Entry 3MGP (X-ray diffraction, 2.44 A resolution); this record covers chains H and J of the 10 polymer chains in the assembly.

== Chain H ==
Name: Histone H2B 1.1
From: Xenopus laevis
UniProt: P02281 (H2B11_XENLA); residues -2 to 122 here correspond to UniProt positions 2-126 (UniProt number = residue number + 4)
Sequence (125 residues; row label = number of the first residue in the row; numbers below 1 keep their minus sign (Pro-2 is residue -2)):
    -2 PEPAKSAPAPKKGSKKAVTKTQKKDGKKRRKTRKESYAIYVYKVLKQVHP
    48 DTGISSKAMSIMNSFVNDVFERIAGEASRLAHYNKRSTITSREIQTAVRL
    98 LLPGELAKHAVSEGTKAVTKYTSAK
Unresolved in the structure: -2 to 23
Bound ions: Co2+ site 1 near His79 (its only coordinating residue here); Co2+ site 2 near His106 (its only coordinating residue here)
Swiss-Prot annotation at these positions:
  - modified residue: Lys2 (N6-acetyllysine), Lys9 (N6-acetyllysine), Ser11 (Phosphoserine), Lys12 (N6-acetyllysine), Lys17 (N6-acetyllysine)
  - glycosylation: Ser109 (O-linked (GlcNAc) serine)
  - cross-link: Lys117 (Glycyl lysine isopeptide (Lys-Gly) (interchain with G-Cter in ubiquitin))

== Chain J ==
Molecule: 147-nt DNA strand
Sequence (147 nucleotides; row label = number of the first residue in the row; numbers below 1 keep their minus sign (DA-73 is residue -73)):
   -73 ATCAATATCCACCTGCAGATACTACCAAAAGTGTATTTGGAAACTGCTCC
   -23 ATCAAAAGGCATGTTCAGCTGGATTCCAGCTGAACATGCCTTTTGATGGA
    27 GCAGTTTCCAAATACACTTTTGGTAGTATCTGCAGGTGGATATTGAT
Bound ions: Co2+ site 1 near DG-56 (its only coordinating residue here); Co2+ site 2: DG-35, DG-34; Co2+ site 3 near DG-6 (its only coordinating residue here); Co2+ site 4 near DG-3 (its only coordinating residue here); Co2+ site 5 near DG5 (its only coordinating residue here); Co2+ site 6 near DG24 (its only coordinating residue here); Co2+ site 7 near DG25 (its only coordinating residue here); Co2+ site 8 near DG27 (its only coordinating residue here); Co2+ site 9 near DA29 (its only coordinating residue here); Co2+ site 10 near DG48 (its only coordinating residue here); Co2+ site 11 near DG61 (its only coordinating residue here); Co2+ site 12 near DG71 (its only coordinating residue here)

== How chain H and chain J interact ==
Pairs across the interface (16):
  Lys25(H) with DA-47(J), phosphate contact; DT31(J), phosphate contact
  Arg26(H) with DG30(J), phosphate contact; DT31(J), hydrogen bond to the phosphate
  Arg27(H) with DG30(J), hydrogen bond to the sugar
  Lys28(H) with DA-47(J), sugar contact
  Thr29(H) with DG30(J), hydrogen bond to the phosphate
  Ser52(H) with DA-55(J), phosphate contact
  Ser53(H) with DA-55(J), hydrogen bond to the phosphate
  Lys82(H) with DG-34(J), phosphate contact
  Arg83(H) with DG-34(J), phosphate contact; DA-33(J), salt bridge to the phosphate
  Ser84(H) with DG-35(J), hydrogen bond to the phosphate; DG-34(J), hydrogen bond to the phosphate
  Thr85(H) with DG-35(J), phosphate contact; DG-34(J), hydrogen bond to the phosphate
Also at the interface, not in a pair above, chain H (16 interface residues in all): Lys24, Arg30, Tyr39, Gly50, Ile51
Also at the interface, not in a pair above, chain J (11 interface residues in all): DT-54, DC-48, DA-46, DA-45

== Summary ==
16 residues of chain H and 11 residues of chain J are in contact, with 7 hydrogen bonds and 1 salt bridge.
Among the polar pairs are Arg27(H)-DG30(J), Arg26(H)-DT31(J) and Thr29(H)-DG30(J). The Co2+ site 2 is built by
DG-35(J) and DG-34(J).
Here chain H is Histone H2B 1.1 (Xenopus laevis) and chain J is a 147-nt DNA strand. Entry 3MGP (Binding of
Cobalt ions to the Nucleosome Core Particle) was determined by X-ray diffraction, deposited together with
3MGQ, 3MGR and 3MGS.
